Entry 6F44 (electron microscopy, 4.20 A resolution (low resolution: residue-level contacts below are approximate; hydrogen-bond / salt-bridge calls are withheld)); this record covers chains A and H of the 22 polymer chains in the assembly.

# Chain A
Name: DNA-directed RNA polymerase III subunit RPC1
Source organism: Saccharomyces cerevisiae (strain ATCC 204508 / S288c)
Notes: EC 2.7.7.6
UniProt: P04051 (RPC1_YEAST); residue numbers follow UniProt; this construct covers 1-1460
Sequence (1460 residues; each row starts with the number of its first residue):
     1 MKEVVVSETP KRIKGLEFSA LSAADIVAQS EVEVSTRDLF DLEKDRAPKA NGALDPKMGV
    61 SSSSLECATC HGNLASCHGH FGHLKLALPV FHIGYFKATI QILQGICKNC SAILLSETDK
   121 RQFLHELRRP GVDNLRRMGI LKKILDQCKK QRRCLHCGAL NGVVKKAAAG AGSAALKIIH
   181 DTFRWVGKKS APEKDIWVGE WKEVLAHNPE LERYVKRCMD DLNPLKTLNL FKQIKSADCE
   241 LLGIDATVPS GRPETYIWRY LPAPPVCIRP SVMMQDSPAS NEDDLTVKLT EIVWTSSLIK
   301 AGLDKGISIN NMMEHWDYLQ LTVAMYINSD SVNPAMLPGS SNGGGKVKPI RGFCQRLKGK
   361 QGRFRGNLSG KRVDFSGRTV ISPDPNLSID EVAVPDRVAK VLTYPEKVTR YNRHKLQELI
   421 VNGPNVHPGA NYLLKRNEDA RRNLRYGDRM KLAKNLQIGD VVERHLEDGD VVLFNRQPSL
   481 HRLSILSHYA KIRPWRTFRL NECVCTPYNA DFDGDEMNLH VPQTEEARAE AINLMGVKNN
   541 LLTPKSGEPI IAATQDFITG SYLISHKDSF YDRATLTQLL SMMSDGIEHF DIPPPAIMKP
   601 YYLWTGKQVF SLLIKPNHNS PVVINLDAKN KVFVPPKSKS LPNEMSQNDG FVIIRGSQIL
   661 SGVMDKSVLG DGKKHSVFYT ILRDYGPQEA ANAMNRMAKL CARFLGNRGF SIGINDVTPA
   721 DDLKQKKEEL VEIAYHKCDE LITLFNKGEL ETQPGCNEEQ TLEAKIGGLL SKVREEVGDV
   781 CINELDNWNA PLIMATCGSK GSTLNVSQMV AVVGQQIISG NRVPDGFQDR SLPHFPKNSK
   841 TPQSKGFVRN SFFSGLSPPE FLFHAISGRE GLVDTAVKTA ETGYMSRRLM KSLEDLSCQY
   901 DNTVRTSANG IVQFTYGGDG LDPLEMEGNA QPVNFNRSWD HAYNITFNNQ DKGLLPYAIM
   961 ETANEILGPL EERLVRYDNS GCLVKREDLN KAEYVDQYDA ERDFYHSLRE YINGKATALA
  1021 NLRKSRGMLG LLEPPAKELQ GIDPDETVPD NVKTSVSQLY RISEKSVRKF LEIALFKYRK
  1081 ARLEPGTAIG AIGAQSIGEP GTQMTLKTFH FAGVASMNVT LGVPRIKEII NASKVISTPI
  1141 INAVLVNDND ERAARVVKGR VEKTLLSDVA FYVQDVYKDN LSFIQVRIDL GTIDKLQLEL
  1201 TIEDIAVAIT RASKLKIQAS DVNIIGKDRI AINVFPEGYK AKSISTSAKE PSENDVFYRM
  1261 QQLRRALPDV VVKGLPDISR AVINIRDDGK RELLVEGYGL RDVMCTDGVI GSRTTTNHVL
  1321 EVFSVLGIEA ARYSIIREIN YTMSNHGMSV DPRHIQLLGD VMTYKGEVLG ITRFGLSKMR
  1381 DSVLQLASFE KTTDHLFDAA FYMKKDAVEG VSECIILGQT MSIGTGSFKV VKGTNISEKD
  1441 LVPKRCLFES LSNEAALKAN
Unresolved in the structure: 1, 169-174, 335-347, 1101-1116, 1237-1251, 1451-1460
UniProt features mapped onto this chain:
  - region: Pro858 to Glu870 (Bridging helix)
  - binding site (Zn(2+)): Cys67, Cys70, Cys77, His80, Cys107, Cys110, Cys154
  - binding site (Mg(2+)): Asp511, Asp513, Asp515
  - mutagenesis: Thr506 (T506I: Temperature-sensitive), Asn509 (N509Y: Temperature-sensitive), Asn518 (N518Q: Temperature-sensitive)
Ion coordination: Zn2+ site 1 near His80 (its only coordinating residue here); Zn2+ site 2 near Cys107 (its only coordinating residue here)

# Chain H
Name: DNA-directed RNA polymerases I, II, and III subunit RPABC3
Source organism: Saccharomyces cerevisiae (strain ATCC 204508 / S288c)
UniProt: P20436 (RPAB3_YEAST); residues 1-146 here = UniProt positions 1-146
Sequence (146 residues; numbered 1 to 146; the number before each row is that of its first residue):
     1 MSNTLFDDIF QVSEVDPGRY NKVCRIEAAS TTQDQCKLTL DINVELFPVA AQDSLTVTIA
    61 SSLNLEDTPA NDSSATRSWR PPQAGDRSLA DDYDYVMYGT AYKFEEVSKD LIAVYYSFGG
   121 LLMRLEGNYR NLNNLKQENA YLLIRR
Unresolved in the structure: 68-73
UniProt features mapped onto this chain:
  - region: Asp16 to Thr39 (Non-specific ssDNA binding)
  - modified residue: Ser2 (N-acetylserine), Thr68 (Phosphothreonine)

# How chain A and chain H interact
Pairs across the interface - 61 pairs, chain A then chain H:
  His566(A) - Tyr20(H)
  Lys567(A) - Tyr20(H)
  Lys567(A) - Val23(H)
  Asp568(A) - Lys22(H)
  Phe570(A) - Asn43(H)
  Arg573(A) - Trp79(H)
  Asp591(A) - Arg77(H)
  Ile592(A) - Trp79(H)
  Pro594(A) - Trp79(H)
  Pro594(A) - Tyr98(H)
  Pro595(A) - Trp79(H)
  Pro595(A) - Tyr98(H)
  Ala596(A) - Met97(H)
  Ala596(A) - Tyr98(H)
  Ile597(A) - Tyr95(H)
  Ile597(A) - Met97(H)
  Met598(A) - Val96(H)
  Lys599(A) - Tyr93(H)
  Lys599(A) - Asp94(H)
  Lys599(A) - Val96(H)
  Pro600(A) - Leu46(H)
  Pro600(A) - Asp94(H)
  Tyr602(A) - Trp79(H)
  Tyr602(A) - Pro81(H)
  Tyr602(A) - Pro82(H)
  Thr605(A) - Gly119(H)
  Lys607(A) - Gly119(H)
  Lys607(A) - Gly120(H)
  His618(A) - Arg77(H)
  Ser640(A) - Arg124(H)
  Pro642(A) - Tyr115(H)
  Glu644(A) - Leu122(H)
  Met645(A) - Arg25(H)
  Met645(A) - Tyr115(H)
  Met645(A) - Leu122(H)
  Met645(A) - Arg124(H)
  Ser646(A) - Arg25(H)
  Asp649(A) - Tyr20(H)
  Leu660(A) - Ser117(H)
  Leu660(A) - Gly120(H)
  Leu660(A) - Leu122(H)
  Ile782(A) - Arg19(H)
  Leu785(A) - Arg19(H)
  Asn787(A) - Arg19(H)
  Asn787(A) - Tyr20(H)
  Asn787(A) - Asn21(H)
  Trp788(A) - Asn21(H)
  Leu792(A) - Arg19(H)
  Phe947(A) - Lys136(H)
  Asn949(A) - Gln137(H)
  Arg1026(A) - Lys109(H)
  Arg1026(A) - Asp110(H)
  Arg1026(A) - Tyr129(H)
  Asn1051(A) - Leu132(H)
  Thr1054(A) - Leu132(H)
  Ser1055(A) - Tyr129(H)
  Gln1058(A) - Phe104(H)
  Gln1058(A) - Leu135(H)
  Leu1059(A) - Phe104(H)
  Leu1059(A) - Glu106(H)
  Leu1059(A) - Ile112(H)
Also at the interface, not in a pair above, chain A (47 interface residues in all): Ser569, Pro593, Trp604, Gln647, Asn648, Arg655, Ile659, Ser661, Asp786
Also at the interface, not in a pair above, chain H (45 interface residues in all): Asp41, Ser78, Ala90, Thr100, Tyr102, Glu105, Phe118, Leu121, Met123, Asn134, Tyr141

# Overview
Chain A and chain H form an interface of 47 and 45 residues respectively. Curated annotation (UniProt) lists 7
Zn2+-binding residues, 3 Mg2+-binding residues and 3 mutagenesis sites on chain A.
Chain A is DNA-directed RNA polymerase III subunit RPC1 and chain H is DNA-directed RNA polymerases I, II, and
III subunit RPABC3, both from Saccharomyces cerevisiae (strain ATCC 204508 / S288c); the structure, RNA
Polymerase III closed complex CC2, was determined by electron microscopy (same publication as 6F40, 6F41 and
6F42).
